Entry 7DBL (X-ray diffraction, 1.84 A resolution); this record covers chains A and B.

== Chain A (and B) ==
Name: acyl-CoA hydrolase MpaH'
From: Penicillium brevicompactum
Notes: engineered mutation(s): S139A; chain B of this document is another copy of the same molecule, construct and numbering; everything in this record applies to it too
Chain sequence (433 residues; each row starts with the number of its first residue):
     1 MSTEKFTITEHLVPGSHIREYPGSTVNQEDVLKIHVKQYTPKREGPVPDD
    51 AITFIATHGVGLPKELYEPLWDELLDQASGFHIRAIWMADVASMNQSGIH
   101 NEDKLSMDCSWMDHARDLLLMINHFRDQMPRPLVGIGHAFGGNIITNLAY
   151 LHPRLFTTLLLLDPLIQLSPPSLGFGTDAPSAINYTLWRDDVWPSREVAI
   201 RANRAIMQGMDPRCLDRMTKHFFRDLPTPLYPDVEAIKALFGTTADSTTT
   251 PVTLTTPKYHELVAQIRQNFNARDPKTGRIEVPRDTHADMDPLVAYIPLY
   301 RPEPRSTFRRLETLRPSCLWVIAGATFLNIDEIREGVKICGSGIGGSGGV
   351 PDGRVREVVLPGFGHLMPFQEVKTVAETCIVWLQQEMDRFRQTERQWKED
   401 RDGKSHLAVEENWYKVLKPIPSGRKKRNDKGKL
Not modelled in the structure: 423-433 (chain B: 1-2, 421-433)
Residues lining bound ligands: mycophenolic acid (MOA): Gly59, Val60, Leu62, Trp111, Ala139, Phe140, Leu165, Gln167, Ser169, Pro170, Pro171, Ser181, Ile183, Gln265, Arg301, Pro304, Phe327, Leu328, His365
What the authors report for this chain:
  - binding site for mycophenolic acid: Val60, Ala139, Phe140, Leu165, Gln167, Pro171, Ala182, Ile183, Gln265, Phe327, Leu328, His365
  - conformationally variable residues: His365
  - catalytic residues: Val60, Phe140
  - self-association interface (contacts with another copy of this molecule); pairs are residue here / residue on that copy: Gly174-Lys418, Asn184-Lys418 (hydrogen bond)

== Chain A / chain B interface ==
Pairs across the interface (185; chain A residue first):
  Pro14(A) - Arg126(B)
  Gly15(A) - Asn123(B)
  Gly15(A) - Arg126(B)  hydrogen bond (backbone-side chain)
  Ser16(A) - Asn123(B)
  His17(A) - Asn123(B)  hydrogen bond (backbone-side chain)
  His17(A) - Arg126(B)
  His17(A) - Met129(B)  hydrogen bond (side chain-backbone)
  His17(A) - His152(B)
  Ile18(A) - Arg131(B)
  Ile18(A) - Leu133(B)  hydrophobic
  Ile18(A) - His152(B)  hydrogen bond (backbone-side chain)
  Ile18(A) - Arg154(B)
  Ile18(A) - Leu155(B)  hydrophobic
  Arg19(A) - Arg154(B)  hydrogen bond (backbone-side chain)
  Glu20(A) - Pro153(B)
  Glu20(A) - Arg154(B)  hydrogen bond (backbone-side chain)
  Pro22(A) - Arg154(B)
  Pro22(A) - Trp397(B)  hydrophobic
  Gly23(A) - Trp397(B)
  Gly23(A) - Arg401(B)
  Thr25(A) - Arg401(B)  hydrogen bond (backbone-side chain)
  Val26(A) - Arg401(B)
  Val26(A) - His406(B)
  Gln28(A) - Arg131(B)  hydrogen bond
  Gln28(A) - Arg154(B)
  Gln28(A) - Glu394(B)
  Gln28(A) - Trp397(B)
  Glu29(A) - Pro130(B)
  Glu29(A) - Arg131(B)  hydrogen bond (side chain-backbone)
  Val31(A) - Arg126(B)
  Leu105(A) - His406(B)
  Ser106(A) - Arg401(B)  hydrogen bond
  Ser106(A) - His406(B)  hydrogen bond
  Met107(A) - Ser405(B)
  Met107(A) - His406(B)
  Met107(A) - Leu407(B)
  Met107(A) - Ala408(B)
  Met107(A) - Val409(B)
  Arg116(A) - Leu151(B)  hydrogen bond (side chain-backbone)
  Arg116(A) - His152(B)
  Arg116(A) - Pro153(B)
  Leu120(A) - Asn123(B)
  Asn123(A) - Gly15(B)
  Asn123(A) - Ser16(B)
  Asn123(A) - His17(B)  hydrogen bond (side chain-backbone)
  Asn123(A) - Leu120(B)
  Arg126(A) - Pro14(B)
  Arg126(A) - Gly15(B)  hydrogen bond (side chain-backbone)
  Arg126(A) - Ser16(B)
  Arg126(A) - His17(B)
  Arg126(A) - Val31(B)
  Arg126(A) - Leu120(B)
  Met129(A) - His17(B)  hydrogen bond (backbone-side chain)
  Pro130(A) - Glu29(B)
  Arg131(A) - Ile18(B)
  Arg131(A) - Gln28(B)  hydrogen bond
  Arg131(A) - Glu29(B)  hydrogen bond (backbone-side chain)
  Leu151(A) - Arg116(B)  hydrogen bond (backbone-side chain)
  Leu151(A) - Leu151(B)  hydrophobic
  His152(A) - His17(B)
  His152(A) - Ile18(B)  hydrogen bond (side chain-backbone)
  His152(A) - Arg116(B)
  Pro153(A) - Glu20(B)
  Pro153(A) - Arg116(B)
  Arg154(A) - Ile18(B)
  Arg154(A) - Arg19(B)  hydrogen bond (side chain-backbone)
  Arg154(A) - Glu20(B)  hydrogen bond (side chain-backbone)
  Arg154(A) - Pro22(B)
  Arg154(A) - Gln28(B)
  Leu173(A) - Leu417(B)
  Gly174(A) - Lys418(B)
  Phe175(A) - Val416(B)
  Ile183(A) - Leu417(B)
  Asn184(A) - Leu417(B)
  Asn184(A) - Lys418(B)  hydrogen bond (side chain-backbone)
  Tyr185(A) - Ile420(B)  hydrophobic
  Leu187(A) - Val409(B)  hydrophobic
  Leu187(A) - Trp413(B)
  Leu187(A) - Tyr414(B)  hydrophobic
  Leu187(A) - Leu417(B)  hydrophobic
  Trp188(A) - Tyr414(B)
  Trp188(A) - Leu417(B)  hydrogen bond (side chain-backbone)
  Trp188(A) - Lys418(B)
  Trp188(A) - Pro419(B)
  Pro229(A) - Leu407(B)
  Tyr259(A) - Leu407(B)
  Tyr259(A) - Ala408(B)  hydrophobic
  Tyr259(A) - Val409(B)
  Tyr259(A) - Tyr414(B)
  Leu262(A) - Trp413(B)  hydrophobic
  Val263(A) - Val409(B)  hydrophobic
  Ile266(A) - Trp413(B)  hydrophobic
  Gln268(A) - Trp413(B)
  Phe270(A) - Asn412(B)
  Phe270(A) - Trp413(B)
  Arg284(A) - Gly341(B)
  Arg284(A) - Ser342(B)
  Arg284(A) - Gly343(B)  hydrogen bond (side chain-backbone)
  Arg284(A) - Gly346(B)  hydrogen bond (side chain-backbone)
  Arg284(A) - Ser347(B)
  Arg284(A) - Gly348(B)
  Arg284(A) - Asp352(B)
  Asp285(A) - Arg389(B)  salt bridge
  Ala288(A) - Arg315(B)
  Ala288(A) - Ile344(B)
  Ala288(A) - Gly345(B)  hydrogen bond (backbone-backbone)
  Ala288(A) - Gly346(B)
  Asp289(A) - Arg315(B)
  Asp289(A) - Ile344(B)
  Asp289(A) - Gly345(B)
  Asp291(A) - Ile344(B)
  Leu299(A) - Trp413(B)  hydrophobic
  Leu299(A) - Leu417(B)  hydrophobic
  Arg309(A) - Ile344(B)
  Arg310(A) - Arg310(B)
  Arg315(A) - Ala288(B)
  Arg315(A) - Asp289(B)
  Gly341(A) - Arg284(B)
  Ser342(A) - Arg284(B)  hydrogen bond (backbone-side chain)
  Gly343(A) - Arg284(B)  hydrogen bond (backbone-side chain)
  Ile344(A) - Ala288(B)
  Ile344(A) - Asp289(B)
  Ile344(A) - Asp291(B)
  Ile344(A) - Arg309(B)
  Gly345(A) - Ala288(B)  hydrogen bond (backbone-backbone)
  Gly345(A) - Asp289(B)
  Gly346(A) - Arg284(B)  hydrogen bond (backbone-side chain)
  Gly346(A) - Ala288(B)
  Ser347(A) - Arg284(B)
  Gly348(A) - Arg284(B)
  Arg389(A) - Asp285(B)  salt bridge
  Thr393(A) - Asp285(B)
  Glu394(A) - Gln28(B)
  Trp397(A) - Pro22(B)  hydrophobic
  Trp397(A) - Gly23(B)
  Trp397(A) - Gln28(B)
  Arg401(A) - Gly23(B)
  Arg401(A) - Thr25(B)  hydrogen bond (side chain-backbone)
  Arg401(A) - Val26(B)
  Arg401(A) - Ser106(B)  hydrogen bond
  Ser405(A) - Met107(B)
  His406(A) - Val26(B)
  His406(A) - Leu105(B)
  His406(A) - Ser106(B)  hydrogen bond
  His406(A) - Met107(B)
  Leu407(A) - Met107(B)
  Leu407(A) - Pro229(B)
  Leu407(A) - Leu230(B)
  Leu407(A) - Tyr259(B)
  Ala408(A) - Met107(B)
  Ala408(A) - Tyr259(B)  hydrophobic
  Val409(A) - Met107(B)
  Val409(A) - Leu187(B)  hydrophobic
  Val409(A) - Tyr259(B)
  Val409(A) - Val263(B)  hydrophobic
  Glu410(A) - Phe270(B)
  Asn412(A) - Phe270(B)
  Trp413(A) - Leu187(B)
  Trp413(A) - Leu262(B)  hydrophobic
  Trp413(A) - Ile266(B)  hydrophobic
  Trp413(A) - Gln268(B)
  Trp413(A) - Phe270(B)
  Trp413(A) - Leu299(B)  hydrophobic
  Tyr414(A) - Leu187(B)  hydrophobic
  Tyr414(A) - Trp188(B)
  Tyr414(A) - Tyr259(B)  hydrogen bond
  Val416(A) - Phe175(B)
  Val416(A) - Pro298(B)  hydrophobic
  Val416(A) - Leu299(B)  hydrophobic
  Leu417(A) - Leu173(B)
  Leu417(A) - Asn184(B)
  Leu417(A) - Leu187(B)  hydrophobic
  Leu417(A) - Trp188(B)  hydrogen bond (backbone-side chain)
  Leu417(A) - Leu299(B)  hydrophobic
  Lys418(A) - Gly174(B)  hydrogen bond (side chain-backbone)
  Lys418(A) - Gly176(B)
  Lys418(A) - Pro180(B)
  Lys418(A) - Asn184(B)
  Lys418(A) - Trp188(B)
  Pro419(A) - Pro180(B)
  Pro419(A) - Trp188(B)
  Ile420(A) - Pro180(B)  hydrophobic
  Ile420(A) - Ser181(B)
  Ile420(A) - Tyr185(B)  hydrophobic
  Pro421(A) - Pro180(B)
Interface residues without a listed pair, chain A (92 interface residues in all): Tyr21, Leu119, Ile122, Leu155, Gly176, Pro180, Ser181, Leu230, Arg267, Met290, Pro298, Asp352
Interface residues without a listed pair, chain B (93 interface residues in all): Tyr21, Leu119, Ile122, Ile183, Arg267, Met290, Pro292, Thr393, Glu410

== In short ==
The interface between chain A and chain B involves 92 residues on one side and 93 on the other; the contacts
include 36 hydrogen bonds and 2 salt bridges. Polar pairs include Asp285(A)-Arg389(B), Gly15(A)-Arg126(B) and
His17(A)-Asn123(B). The paper reports catalytic residues Val60(A) and Phe140(A); a binding site for
mycophenolic acid at Val60(A), Ala139(A) and Phe140(A) among others.
Chain A and chain B are both acyl-CoA hydrolase MpaH' (Penicillium brevicompactum); the structure, Acyl-CoA
hydrolase MpaH' mutant S139A in complex with MPA, was determined by X-ray diffraction.
